8UFA - chains C and L of the 12 polymer chains in the assembly; structure by electron microscopy, 2.86 A resolution.

[Chain C (and L)]
Molecule: Capsid protein
Source organism: Eastern equine encephalitis virus
Notes: chain L of this document is another copy of the same molecule, construct and numbering; everything in this record applies to it too
Reference sequence: W8S146 (W8S146_EEEV); residues 1-151 here correspond to UniProt positions 111-261 (UniProt number = residue number + 110)
Amino-acid sequence (151 residues; each row starts with the number of its first residue):
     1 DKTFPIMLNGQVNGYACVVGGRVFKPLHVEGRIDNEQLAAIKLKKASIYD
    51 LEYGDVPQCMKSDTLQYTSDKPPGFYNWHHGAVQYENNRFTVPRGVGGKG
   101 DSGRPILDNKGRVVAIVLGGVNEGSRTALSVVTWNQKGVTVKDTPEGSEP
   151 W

[How chain C and chain L interact]
Residue-residue contacts (8; chain C residue first):
  V121(C) - Q58(L)
  N122(C) - Q58(L)  hydrogen bond (backbone-side chain)
  E123(C) - Q58(L)
  E123(C) - S62(L)
  G124(C) - Q58(L)
  G124(C) - C59(L)
  S125(C) - S62(L)
  R126(C) - S62(L)
Also at the interface, not in a pair above, chain C (7 interface residues in all): N87
Also at the interface, not in a pair above, chain L (5 interface residues in all): K61, Q66

[In short]
Chain C and chain L form an interface of 7 and 5 residues respectively; the contacts include 1 hydrogen bond.
The hydrogen-bonded pair is N122(C)-Q58(L).
Chain C and chain L are both Capsid protein (Eastern equine encephalitis virus); the structure, Eastern equine
encephalitis virus (PE-6) VLP (asymmetric unit), was determined by electron microscopy.
